Entry 2Y79 (X-ray diffraction, 1.80 A resolution); this record covers chains A and B.

# Chain A (and B)
Molecule: Redox sensor histidine kinase response regulator devs
Organism: Mycobacterium tuberculosis
Notes: EC 2.7.13.3; chain B of this document is another copy of the same molecule, construct and numbering; everything in this record applies to it too
UniProtKB: P95194 (DEVS_MYCTU); residues 63-210 here = UniProt positions 63-210
Sequence (153 residues; each row starts with the number of its first residue):
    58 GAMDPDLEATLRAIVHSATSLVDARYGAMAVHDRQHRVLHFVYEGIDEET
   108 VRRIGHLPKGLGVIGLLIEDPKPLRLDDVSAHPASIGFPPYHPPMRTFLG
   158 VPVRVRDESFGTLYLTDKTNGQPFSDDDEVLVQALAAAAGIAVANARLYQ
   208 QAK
Not modelled in the structure: 208-210 (chain B: 58-61, 209-210)
Differences from the reference sequence: expression tag (58-62); engineered mutation A87 (Glu in the reference)
Ion coordination: Ca2+: D80, D183; heme Fe near H149 (its only coordinating residue here)
Residues lining bound ligands: heme (HEM): Y83, G84, A85, F98, Y100, E101, I103, V108, I111, H113, L114, P115, K116, G117, L118, G119, V120, I121, V136, A141, S142, I143, G144, F145, P146, H149, M152, F155, Y171, T173

# Interface between chain A and chain B
Pairs across the interface (34):
  P62(A) - R163(B)
  D63(A) - V162(B)
  D63(A) - R163(B)  hydrogen bond (side chain-backbone)
  D63(A) - I198(B)
  L64(A) - I198(B)  hydrophobic
  T67(A) - A194(B)
  T67(A) - A195(B)
  T67(A) - I198(B)
  A70(A) - A191(B)
  S74(A) - V187(B)  hydrogen bond (side chain-backbone)
  S74(A) - L188(B)
  S74(A) - A191(B)
  S77(A) - D184(B)
  L78(A) - D184(B)
  L78(A) - L188(B)  hydrophobic
  L188(A) - L78(B)  hydrophobic
  A191(A) - S74(B)
  A191(A) - L78(B)  hydrophobic
  L192(A) - L188(B)  hydrophobic
  L192(A) - L192(B)  hydrophobic
  A195(A) - L192(B)  hydrophobic
  A195(A) - A195(B)
  I198(A) - T67(B)
  I198(A) - A195(B)
  A199(A) - I198(B)
  N202(A) - I198(B)
  N202(A) - A199(B)
  N202(A) - N202(B)
  A203(A) - I198(B)
  L205(A) - N202(B)
  L205(A) - Y206(B)
  Y206(A) - A201(B)
  Y206(A) - N202(B)  hydrogen bond (backbone-side chain)
  Y206(A) - L205(B)  hydrophobic
Interface residues without a listed pair, chain A (20 interface residues in all): I71, H73
Interface residues without a listed pair, chain B (19 interface residues in all): I71

# In short
Chain A and chain B form an interface of 20 and 19 residues respectively, with 3 hydrogen bonds. Polar pairs
include D63(A)-R163(B), S74(A)-V187(B) and Y206(A)-N202(B). Ligands of chain A: heme. The Ca2+ site is built
by D80(A) and D183(A).
Both chains are Redox sensor histidine kinase response regulator devs (Mycobacterium tuberculosis). Entry 2Y79
(Structure of the first gaf domain E87A mutant of mycobacterium tuberculosis doss) was determined by X-ray
diffraction.
